Entry 4WNB (X-ray diffraction, 1.76 A resolution); this record covers chains A and B.

# Chain A
Protein: Hydratase ChsH2
Source organism: Mycobacterium tuberculosis KZN 4207
UniProtKB: I1SFB1 (I1SFB1_MYCTX); residues 1-187 here = UniProt positions 1-187
Chain sequence (187 residues; each row starts with the number of its first residue):
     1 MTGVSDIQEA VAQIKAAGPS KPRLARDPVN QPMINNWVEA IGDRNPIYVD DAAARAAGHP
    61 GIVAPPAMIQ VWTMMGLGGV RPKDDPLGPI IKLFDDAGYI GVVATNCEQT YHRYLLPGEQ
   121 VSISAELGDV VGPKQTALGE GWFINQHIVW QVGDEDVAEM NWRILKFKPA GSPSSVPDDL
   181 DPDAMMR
Unresolved in the structure: 170-187
Ion coordination: Cd2+: Asp6, His147, Glu159; Ca2+: Glu9, Asp156
Residues lining bound ligands: 3-oxo-4-pregnene-20-carboxyl-Coenzyme A (4BN): Val102, Val103, Ala104, Thr105, Asn106, Lys134, Gln135, Thr136, Ala137, Leu138, Phe143, Arg163, Leu165
What the authors report for this chain:
  - binding site for 3-oxo-4-pregnene-20-carboxyl-Coenzyme A: Ala104, Asn106, Ala137, Arg163

# Chain B
Protein: Hydratase ChsH1
Source organism: Mycobacterium tuberculosis C
UniProtKB: A2VPV3 (A2VPV3_MYCTX); residue numbers follow UniProt; this construct covers 1-129
Chain sequence (129 residues; each row starts with the number of its first residue):
     1 MTVVGAVLPE LKLYGDPTFI VSTALATRDF QDVHHDRDKA VAQGSKDIFV NILTDTGLVQ
    61 RYVTDWAGPS ALIKSIGLRL GVPWYAYDTV TFSGEVTAVN DGLITVKVVG RNTLGDHVTA
   121 TVELSMRDS
Unresolved in the structure: 1, 127-129
Ion coordination: Cd2+: Asp29, Gln31, His34
Residues lining bound ligands: 3-oxo-4-pregnene-20-carboxyl-Coenzyme A (4BN): Gln31, Val33, Gln43, Phe49, Ile52, Leu80, Gly81
What the authors report for this chain:
  - catalytic residues: Asp29, His34
  - mutagenesis - H34A: abolished catalytic activity
  - binding site for 3-oxo-4-pregnene-20-carboxyl-Coenzyme A: Gly81
  - contacts within the chain: Arg37-Asp38 (salt bridge)
  - Cd2+ coordination: Asp29, His34

# Chain A / chain B interface
Contacting residue pairs (62; chain A residue first):
  Arg26(A) with Arg28(B)
  Met33(A) with Arg28(B)
  Asn36(A) with Ala26(B)
  Trp37(A) with Ala26(B); Thr27(B); Gly57(B); Gln60(B)
  Ala40(A) with Phe19(B); Ser22(B); Thr23(B); Ala26(B), hydrophobic
  Ile41(A) with Thr23(B); Thr54(B); Gly57(B); Leu58(B); Arg61(B), hydrogen bond (backbone-side chain)
  Gly42(A) with Arg61(B), hydrogen bond (backbone-side chain)
  Asp43(A) with Gln60(B); Arg61(B)
  Asn45(A) with Thr64(B); Pro69(B)
  Ile47(A) with Pro69(B)
  Tyr48(A) with Gln60(B), hydrogen bond
  Ala57(A) with Pro69(B); Ser70(B)
  His59(A) with Leu72(B)
  Pro65(A) with Gln60(B)
  Pro66(A) with Gln60(B)
  Ala67(A) with Thr56(B); Gly57(B); Gln60(B), hydrogen bond (backbone-side chain)
  Gln70(A) with Leu53(B)
  Val71(A) with Ala26(B); Thr27(B); Arg28(B), hydrogen bond (backbone-side chain)
  Trp72(A) with Arg28(B), hydrogen bond (backbone-side chain)
  Met74(A) with Thr27(B); Arg28(B), hydrogen bond (backbone-side chain); Asp29(B); Leu53(B), hydrophobic
  Gly76(A) with Arg28(B)
  Leu77(A) with Phe30(B), hydrophobic
  Ala104(A) with Ile52(B), hydrophobic; Leu80(B)
  Thr105(A) with Arg79(B); Leu80(B), hydrogen bond (backbone-backbone)
  Asn106(A) with Leu78(B)
  Cys107(A) with Ile76(B); Gly77(B); Leu78(B), hydrogen bond (backbone-backbone)
  Glu108(A) with Ile76(B)
  Gln109(A) with Thr56(B); Ser75(B); Ile76(B), hydrogen bond (backbone-backbone)
  Thr110(A) with Lys74(B)
  Tyr111(A) with Thr56(B); Ile73(B); Lys74(B), hydrogen bond (backbone-backbone); Ile76(B)
  Tyr114(A) with Ala71(B), hydrogen bond (side chain-backbone); Leu72(B); Ile73(B), hydrogen bond (side chain-backbone)
Also at the interface, not in a pair above, chain A (34 interface residues in all): Pro46, Thr73, Met75
Also at the interface, not in a pair above, chain B (30 interface residues in all): Asp65

# Summary
34 residues of chain A face 30 of chain B across their interface; the contacts include 13 hydrogen bonds.
Among the polar pairs are Ile41(A)-Arg61(B), Gly42(A)-Arg61(B) and Tyr48(A)-Gln60(B).
3-oxo-4-pregnene-20-carboxyl-Coenzyme A is bound between chain A and chain B. From the paper: catalytic
residues Asp29(B) and His34(B); H34A of chain B abolishes catalytic activity.
Chain A is Hydratase ChsH2 (Mycobacterium tuberculosis KZN 4207) and chain B is Hydratase ChsH1 (Mycobacterium
tuberculosis C); the structure, Crystal structure of the ChsH1-ChsH2 complex from Mycobacterium tuberculosis
bound to 3-OPC-CoA, was determined by X-ray diffraction together with 4W78 from the same study.
